PDB entry 6Y4N | X-ray diffraction, 2.85 A resolution | chains B and E of the 6 polymer chains in the assembly

[Chain B]
Protein: Tubulin beta chain
Source organism: Sus scrofa
Reference sequence: P02554 (TBB_PIG); numbering as in UniProt (aligned over 1-445)
Chain sequence (445 residues; row label = number of the first residue in the row):
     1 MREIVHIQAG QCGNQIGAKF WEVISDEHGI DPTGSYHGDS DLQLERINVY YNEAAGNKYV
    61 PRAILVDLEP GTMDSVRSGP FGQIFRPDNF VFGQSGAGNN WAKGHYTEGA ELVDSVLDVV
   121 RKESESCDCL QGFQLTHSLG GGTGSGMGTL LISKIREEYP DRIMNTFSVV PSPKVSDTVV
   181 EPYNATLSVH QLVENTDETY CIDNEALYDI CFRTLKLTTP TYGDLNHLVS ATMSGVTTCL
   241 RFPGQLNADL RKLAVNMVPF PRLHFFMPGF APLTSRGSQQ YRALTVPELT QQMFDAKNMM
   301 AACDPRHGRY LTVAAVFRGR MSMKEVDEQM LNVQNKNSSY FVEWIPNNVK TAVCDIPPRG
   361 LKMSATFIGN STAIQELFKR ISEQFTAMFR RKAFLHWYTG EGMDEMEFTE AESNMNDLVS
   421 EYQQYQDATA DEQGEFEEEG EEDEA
Unresolved in the structure: 432-445
Ligand contacts:
  - GDP (guanosine-5'-diphosphate): Ala-9, Gly-10, Gln-11, Cys-12, Gln-15, Ile-16, Asp-67, Asn-99, Ser-138, Gly-140, Gly-141, Gly-142, Thr-143, Gly-144, Ser-145, Val-169, Pro-171, Val-175, Ser-176, Glu-181, Asn-204, Leu-207, Tyr-222, Leu-225, Asn-226
  - (2R)-1-methylpiperidine-2-carboxylic acid / O9K / O9N / benzyl hydrogen carbonate / valine: Gln-11, Gln-15, Pro-173, Lys-174, Val-175, Ser-176, Asp-177, Tyr-208, Thr-219, Pro-220, Thr-221, Tyr-222, Gly-223, Leu-225, Asn-226
Swiss-Prot annotation at these positions:
  - motif: Met-1 to Ile-4 (MREI motif)
  - binding site (GTP): Gln-11, Glu-69, Ser-138, Gly-142, Thr-143, Gly-144, Asn-204, Asn-226
  - binding site (Mg(2+)): Glu-69
  - modified residue: Ser-40 (Phosphoserine), Lys-58 (N6-acetyllysine), Ser-172 (Phosphoserine), Thr-285 (Phosphothreonine), Thr-290 (Phosphothreonine), Arg-318 (Omega-N-methylarginine), Glu-438 (5-glutamyl polyglutamate)
  - cross-link (Glycyl lysine isopeptide (Lys-Gly)): Lys-58 (interchain with G-Cter in ubiquitin), Lys-324 (interchain with G-Cter in ubiquitin)

[Chain E]
Protein: Stathmin-4
Source organism: Rattus norvegicus
Reference sequence: P63043 (STMN4_RAT); numbering as in UniProt (aligned over 49-189)
Chain sequence (143 residues; numbered 47 to 189; the number before each row is that of its first residue):
    47 MADMEVIELN KCTSGQSFEV ILKPPSFDGV PEFNASLPRR RDPSLEEIQK KLEAAEERRK
   107 YQEAELLKHL AEKREHEREV IQKAIEENNN FIKMAKEKLA QKMESNKENR EAHLAAMLER
   167 LQEKDKHAEE VRKNKELKEE ASR
Unresolved in the structure: 47-49, 73-87, 188-189
Differences from the reference sequence: expression tag (47-48)
Swiss-Prot annotation at these positions:
  - modified residue: Ser-90 (Phosphoserine)

[Chain B / chain E interface]
Pairs across the interface (24):
  Tyr-106(B) / His-122(E)  hydrogen bond
  Tyr-106(B) / Glu-123(E)
  Tyr-106(B) / Val-126(E)  hydrophobic
  Tyr-106(B) / Ile-127(E)
  Leu-150(B) / Glu-123(E)
  Ser-153(B) / Leu-116(E)
  Ser-153(B) / Arg-120(E)  hydrogen bond
  Lys-154(B) / Arg-120(E)
  Lys-154(B) / Glu-123(E)  salt bridge
  Arg-156(B) / Leu-112(E)
  Arg-156(B) / Leu-116(E)
  Glu-157(B) / Leu-113(E)
  Glu-157(B) / Leu-116(E)
  Glu-157(B) / Arg-120(E)  salt bridge
  Pro-160(B) / Glu-109(E)
  Pro-160(B) / Leu-112(E)  hydrophobic
  Thr-399(B) / Glu-133(E)
  Glu-401(B) / Val-126(E)
  Glu-401(B) / Ala-130(E)
  Gly-402(B) / Val-126(E)
  Gly-402(B) / Lys-129(E)
  Gly-402(B) / Ala-130(E)
  Met-403(B) / Val-126(E)
  Glu-407(B) / His-122(E)  salt bridge
Other interface residues (no listed pair), chain B (17 interface residues in all): His-105, Thr-107, Asn-195, Gly-400, Asp-404
Other interface residues (no listed pair), chain E (13 interface residues in all): Ala-117

[Summary]
Chain B and chain E form an interface of 17 and 13 residues respectively, with 2 hydrogen bonds and 3 salt
bridges. Polar pairs include Lys-154(B)/Glu-123(E), Glu-157(B)/Arg-120(E) and Glu-407(B)/His-122(E).
Here chain B is Tubulin beta chain (Sus scrofa) and chain E is Stathmin-4 (Rattus norvegicus). Entry 6Y4N
(Structure of Tubulin Tyrosine Ligase in Complex with Tb116) was determined by X-ray diffraction together with
6Y4M from the same study.
